Entry 7XVG (electron microscopy, 3.60 A resolution); this record covers chains A and B.

Chain A:
Protein: Sr35
From: Triticum monococcum
UniProtKB: S5ABD6 (S5ABD6_TRIMO); residues 1-919 here = UniProt positions 1-919
Sequence (929 residues; numbered -9 to 919; the number before each row is that of its first residue; numbers below 1 keep their minus sign (Thr-9 is residue -9)):
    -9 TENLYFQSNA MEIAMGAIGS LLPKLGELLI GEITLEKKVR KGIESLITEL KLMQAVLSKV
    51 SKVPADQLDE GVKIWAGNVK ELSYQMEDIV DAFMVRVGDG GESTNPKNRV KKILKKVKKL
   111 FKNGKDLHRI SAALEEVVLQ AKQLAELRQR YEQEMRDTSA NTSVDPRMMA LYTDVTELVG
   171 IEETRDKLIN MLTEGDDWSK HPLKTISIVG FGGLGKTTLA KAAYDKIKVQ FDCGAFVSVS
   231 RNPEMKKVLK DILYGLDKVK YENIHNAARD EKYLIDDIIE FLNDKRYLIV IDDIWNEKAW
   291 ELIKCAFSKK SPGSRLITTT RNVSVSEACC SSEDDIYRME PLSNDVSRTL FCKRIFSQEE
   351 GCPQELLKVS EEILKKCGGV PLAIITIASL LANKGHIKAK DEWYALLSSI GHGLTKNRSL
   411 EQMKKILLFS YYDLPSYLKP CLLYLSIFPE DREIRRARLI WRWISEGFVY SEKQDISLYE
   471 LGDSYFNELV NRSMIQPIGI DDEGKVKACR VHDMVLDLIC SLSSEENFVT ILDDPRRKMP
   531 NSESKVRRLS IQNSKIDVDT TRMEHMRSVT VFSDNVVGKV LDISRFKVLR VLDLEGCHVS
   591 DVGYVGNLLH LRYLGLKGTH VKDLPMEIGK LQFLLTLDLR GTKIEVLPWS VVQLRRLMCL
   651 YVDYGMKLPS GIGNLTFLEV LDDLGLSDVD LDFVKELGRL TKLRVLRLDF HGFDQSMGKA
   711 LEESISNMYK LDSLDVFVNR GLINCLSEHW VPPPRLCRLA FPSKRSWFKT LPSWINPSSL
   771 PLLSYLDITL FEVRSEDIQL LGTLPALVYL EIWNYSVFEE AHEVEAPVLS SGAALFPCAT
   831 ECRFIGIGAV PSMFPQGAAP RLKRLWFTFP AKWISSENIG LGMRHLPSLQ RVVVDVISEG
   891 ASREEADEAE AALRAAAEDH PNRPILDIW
Unresolved in the structure: -9 to 433, 519-558, 889-919
Sequence notes: expression tag (-9 to 0)

Chain B:
Protein: AvrSr35
From: Puccinia graminis f. sp. tritici
UniProtKB: A0A5B0N367 (A0A5B0N367_PUCGR); residues 141-558 here = UniProt positions 141-558
Sequence (441 residues; numbered 118 to 558; the number before each row is that of its first residue):
   118 HHHHHHSSGV DLGTENLYFQ SNANSKDIRE YLASTFPFEQ QSTILDSVKS IAKVQIDDRK
   178 AFDLQLKFRQ ENLAELKDQI ILSLGANNGN QNWQKLLDYT NKLDELSNTK ISPEEFIEEI
   238 QKVLYKVKLE STSTSKLYSQ FNLSIQDFAL QIIHSKYKSN QISQNDLLKL ITEDEMLKIL
   298 AKTKVLTYKM KYFDSASKMG INKYISTEMM DLDWQFSHYK TFNDALKKNK ASDSSYLGWL
   358 THGYSIKYGL SPNNERSMFF QDGRKYAELY AFSKSPHRKI IPGEHLKDLL AKINKSKGIF
   418 LDQNALLDKR IYAFHELNTL ETHFPGITSS FTDDLKSNYR KKMESVSLTC QVLQEIGNIH
   478 RFIESKVPYH SSTEYGLFSI PKIFSIPIDY KHGEKENLVS YVDFLYSTAH ERILQDNSIN
   538 QLCLDPLQES LNRIKSNIPV F
Unresolved in the structure: 118-141, 164-181, 203-208, 247-253, 484-489, 558
Sequence notes: expression tag (118-140)

Chain A / chain B interface:
Residue-residue contacts - 30 pairs, chain A then chain B:
  Ile490(A) - Glu401(B)
  Asp492(A) - Glu401(B)
  Lys497(A) - Glu401(B)
  Lys633(A) - Asn371(B)  hydrogen bond (side chain-backbone)
  Tyr654(A) - Gln378(B)  hydrogen bond (side chain-backbone)
  Tyr654(A) - Asp379(B)  hydrogen bond
  Tyr654(A) - Gly380(B)
  Asp673(A) - Arg381(B)  salt bridge
  Arg697(A) - Arg381(B)
  Leu698(A) - Arg381(B)
  Phe727(A) - Gly380(B)
  Phe727(A) - Arg381(B)
  Phe727(A) - Ala384(B)  hydrophobic
  Arg730(A) - Thr289(B)
  Arg730(A) - Asp291(B)
  Arg730(A) - Asp350(B)  salt bridge
  Arg730(A) - Tyr353(B)
  Lys754(A) - Tyr387(B)
  Arg755(A) - Ser349(B)  hydrogen bond
  Arg755(A) - Asp350(B)  salt bridge
  Arg755(A) - Tyr383(B)
  Arg755(A) - Tyr387(B)
  Trp803(A) - Lys391(B)
  Glu809(A) - Lys347(B)  salt bridge
  Glu809(A) - Ser349(B)  hydrogen bond
  Glu809(A) - Tyr387(B)  hydrogen bond
  Glu809(A) - Lys391(B)
  Arg881(A) - His394(B)  hydrogen bond (side chain-backbone)
  Arg881(A) - Ile397(B)
  Val882(A) - His394(B)
Other interface residues (no listed pair), chain A (22 interface residues in all): Asp491, His610, Glu801, Phe808, Arg833, Trp856
Other interface residues (no listed pair), chain B (22 interface residues in all): Leu294, Ala388, Arg395, Ile398
From the paper, about this interface:
  - hot spots on chain A (mutagenesis) - R755A: decreased binding to AvrSr35 (chain B)

In short:
Chain A and chain B each contribute 22 residues to their interface; the contacts include 7 hydrogen bonds and
4 salt bridges. Polar pairs include Asp673(A)-Arg381(B), Arg730(A)-Asp350(B) and Arg755(A)-Asp350(B). From the
paper: R755A of chain A reduces binding to AvrSr35 (chain B).
Here chain A is Sr35 (Triticum monococcum) and chain B is AvrSr35 (Puccinia graminis f. sp. tritici). Entry
7XVG (Cryo-EM structure of binary complex of plant NLR Sr35 and effector AvrSr35) was determined by electron
microscopy (same publication as 7XX2, 7XDS and 7XE0).
